Entry 2BK1 (electron microscopy, 29.00 A resolution (very low resolution: no residue pairs are listed; an interface is given only as per-side residue counts)); this record covers chain A.

Chain A:
Name: Perfringolysin O
Organism: Clostridium perfringens
UniProt: P19995 (TACY_CLOPE); residue numbers follow UniProt; this construct covers 53-500
Sequence (448 residues; row label = number of the first residue in the row):
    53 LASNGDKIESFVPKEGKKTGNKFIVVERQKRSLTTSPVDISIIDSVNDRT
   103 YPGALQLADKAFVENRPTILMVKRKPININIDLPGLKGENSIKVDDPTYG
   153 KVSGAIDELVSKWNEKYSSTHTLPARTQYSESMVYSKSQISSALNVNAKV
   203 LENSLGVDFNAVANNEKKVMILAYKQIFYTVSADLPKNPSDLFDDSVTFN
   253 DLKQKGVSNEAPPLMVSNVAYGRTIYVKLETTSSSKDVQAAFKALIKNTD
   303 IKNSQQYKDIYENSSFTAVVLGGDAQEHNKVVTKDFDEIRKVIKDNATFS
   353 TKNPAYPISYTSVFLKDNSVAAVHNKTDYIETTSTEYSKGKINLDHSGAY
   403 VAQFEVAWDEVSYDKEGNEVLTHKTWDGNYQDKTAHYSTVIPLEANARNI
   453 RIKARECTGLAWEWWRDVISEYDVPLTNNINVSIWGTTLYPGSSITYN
Unresolved in the structure: 173-176
From the paper describing this entry:
  - conformationally variable residues (domain motion): Phe63 to Lys82, Tyr187 to Lys220, Thr284 to Asn315

Overview:
From the paper: conformational variability at Phe63, Tyr187 and Thr284.
Chain A is Perfringolysin O (Clostridium perfringens); the structure, The pore structure of pneumolysin,
obtained by fitting the alpha carbon trace of perfringolysin O into ..., was determined by electron microscopy
together with 2BK2 from the same study.
